Entry 8ABB (electron microscopy, 3.20 A resolution); this record covers chains N and R of the 20 polymer chains in the assembly.

# Chain N
Protein: Cytochrome b
Source organism: Yarrowia lipolytica
Reference sequence: Q9B6D0 (CYB_YARLI); numbering as in UniProt (aligned over 1-385)
Amino-acid sequence (385 residues; each row starts with the number of its first residue):
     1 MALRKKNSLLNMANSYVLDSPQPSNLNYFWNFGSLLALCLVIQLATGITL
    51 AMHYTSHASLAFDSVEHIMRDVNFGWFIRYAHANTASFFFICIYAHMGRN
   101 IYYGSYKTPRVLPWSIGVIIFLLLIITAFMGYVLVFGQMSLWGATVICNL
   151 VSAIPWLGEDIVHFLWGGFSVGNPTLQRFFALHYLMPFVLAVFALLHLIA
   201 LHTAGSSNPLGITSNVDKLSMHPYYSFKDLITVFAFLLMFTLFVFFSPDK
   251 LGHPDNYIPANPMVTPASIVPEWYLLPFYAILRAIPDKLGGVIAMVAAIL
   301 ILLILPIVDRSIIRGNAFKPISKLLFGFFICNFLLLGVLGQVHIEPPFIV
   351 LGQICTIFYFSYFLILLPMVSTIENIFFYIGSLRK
Disordered / not traced: 384-385
Swiss-Prot annotation at these positions:
  - binding site (heme b): H82, H96, H183, H197
  - binding site (a ubiquinone): H202
Ion coordination: heme Fe site 1: H82, H183; heme Fe site 2: H96, H197
Residues lining bound ligands:
  - heme (HEM), molecule 1: W30, G33, S34, L36, A37, L40, F89, I93, H96, M97, R99, N100, S105, R110, P113, W114, G117, V118, I120, F121, A194, H197, L198, L201, S206, S207
  - heme (HEM), molecule 2: L40, Q43, L44, G47, I48, L50, A51, Y54, V65, R79, H82, A83, A86, F89, L124, T127, A128, G131, Y132, L134, V135, F180, H183, Y184, P187, L190, E272, Y274
  - 1,2-diacyl-sn-glycero-3-phosphocholine (PC1): N27, F29, Y94, A95, G98, R99, Y102, Y103, P209, L210, A317, K323, F326, G327, I330, C331, F333
  - phosphatidylethanolamine (PTY), molecule 1: S34, A37, L38, H222, P223, Y225, S226, F227, D229, L230, V233, F234
  - phosphatidylethanolamine (PTY), molecule 2: F74, F77, F234, L237, F240, F245

# Chain R
Protein: Cytochrome b-c1 complex subunit 7
Source organism: Yarrowia lipolytica
Reference sequence: Q6C3K7 (QCR7_YARLI); numbering as in UniProt (aligned over 1-128)
Amino-acid sequence (128 residues; row label = number of the first residue in the row):
     1 MASITSVVKTSELILKSPLLSKIVVPLAKTYVKFSGYRQLGFKMNDLIIE
    51 ETPNMQLALRRLPPTESYDRVYRLIRATQFSLSHKLATGNDITKPEEDDH
   101 YLIPYILDVEAEAFEKDALDNLEVVKRK
Disordered / not traced: 1, 126-128

# How chain N and chain R interact
Contacting residue pairs (71):
  S24(N) with T78(R); L82(R)
  N25(N) with T78(R); S81(R), hydrogen bond; L82(R)
  K107(N) with I49(R)
  T108(N) with E51(R)
  P109(N) with E51(R)
  L210(N) with L40(R), hydrophobic; F42(R), hydrophobic; A77(R); T78(R); S81(R)
  I212(N) with F42(R), hydrophobic; D46(R); L74(R), hydrophobic; T78(R)
  T213(N) with E50(R); L74(R)
  V216(N) with I75(R), hydrophobic
  D217(N) with I75(R)
  R310(N) with A2(R), hydrogen bond (backbone-backbone)
  I312(N) with A2(R); I4(R), hydrophobic; V7(R), hydrophobic; I48(R); I49(R), hydrogen bond (backbone-backbone)
  I313(N) with L47(R); I49(R)
  R314(N) with I49(R); E51(R), salt bridge
  F318(N) with S35(R), hydrogen bond (backbone-side chain); Y37(R), hydrophobic; F42(R), hydrophobic; L47(R), hydrophobic
  K319(N) with Y31(R)
  P320(N) with Y31(R); F34(R); S35(R)
  I321(N) with Y31(R), hydrophobic
  E374(N) with Y31(R), hydrogen bond
  N375(N) with A2(R); V7(R)
  I376(N) with T10(R); S11(R); I14(R), hydrophobic
  F377(N) with A28(R); Y31(R), hydrophobic; V32(R)
  F378(N) with Y31(R); S35(R); Y37(R), hydrophobic; M44(R)
  Y379(N) with V7(R), hydrophobic; V8(R), hydrophobic; S11(R); H100(R)
  I380(N) with S11(R); V24(R), hydrophobic; V25(R), hydrophobic; A28(R), hydrophobic
  G381(N) with A28(R); V32(R); R38(R)
  S382(N) with Y37(R); R38(R); M44(R); D98(R); H100(R), hydrogen bond
  L383(N) with L15(R), hydrophobic; H100(R)
Also at the interface, not in a pair above, chain N (30 interface residues in all): S311, A317
Also at the interface, not in a pair above, chain R (40 interface residues in all): L27, K29, G36, T52, V71, I103

# Overview
30 residues of chain N and 40 residues of chain R are in contact, with 6 hydrogen bonds and 1 salt bridge.
Polar pairs include R314(N)-E51(R), N25(N)-S81(R) and F318(N)-S35(R). Chain N binds phosphatidylethanolamine,
heme and 1,2-diacyl-sn-glycero-3-phosphocholine.
Chain N is Cytochrome b and chain R is Cytochrome b-c1 complex subunit 7, both from Yarrowia lipolytica; the
structure, Complex III2 from Yarrowia lipolytica, ascorbate-reduced, c-position, was determined by electron
microscopy (same publication as 8AB6, 8AB7, 8AB8, 8AB9, 8ABA, 8ABE and 11 further entries).
